3POV - chains A and D of the 3 polymer chains in the assembly; structure by X-ray diffraction, 2.50 A resolution.

== Chain A ==
Protein: Orf 37
Source organism: Human herpesvirus 8 type M
UniProtKB: P88925 (P88925_HHV8); residue numbers follow UniProt; this construct covers 1-486
Chain sequence (488 residues; numbered -1 to 486; the number before each row is that of its first residue; numbers below 1 keep their minus sign (Gly-1 is residue -1)):
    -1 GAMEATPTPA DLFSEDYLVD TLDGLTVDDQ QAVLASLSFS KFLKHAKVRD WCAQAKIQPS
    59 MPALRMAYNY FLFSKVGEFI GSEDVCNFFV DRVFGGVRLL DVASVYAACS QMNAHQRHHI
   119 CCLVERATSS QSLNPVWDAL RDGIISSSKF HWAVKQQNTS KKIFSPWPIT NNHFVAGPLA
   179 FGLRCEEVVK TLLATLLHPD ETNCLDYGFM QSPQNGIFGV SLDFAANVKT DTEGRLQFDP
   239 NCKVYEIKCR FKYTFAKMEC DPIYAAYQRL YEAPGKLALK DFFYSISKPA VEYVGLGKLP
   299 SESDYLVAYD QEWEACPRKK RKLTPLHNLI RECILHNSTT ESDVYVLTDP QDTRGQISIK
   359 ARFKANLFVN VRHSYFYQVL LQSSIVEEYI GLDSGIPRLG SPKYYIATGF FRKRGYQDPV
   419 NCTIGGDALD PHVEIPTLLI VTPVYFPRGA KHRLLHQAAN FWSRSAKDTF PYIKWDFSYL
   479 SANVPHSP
Unresolved in the structure: -1 to 3, 156-159, 165-177, 229-235, 390-398, 482-486
Construct notes: expression tag (-1 to 0)
Metal / ion sites: Mg2+: Asp221, Glu244, Ile245
What the authors report for this chain:
  - binding site for the 19-nt DNA strand: Lys246, Phe249, Lys250, Arg319, Lys320, Tyr373
  - binding site for the 19-nt DNA strand (chain D): Leu297, Glu300, Lys318, Arg319, Arg370
  - Mg2+ coordination: Asp221, Glu244, Cys247
  - catalytic residues: Asp221, Glu244 (citing earlier work)
  - catalytic residues: Lys246 (proposed by the authors, not directly observed)
  - mutagenesis - D221S, E244S: unchanged binding to DNA
  - conformationally variable residues (order/disorder transition): Pro315 to Lys318
  - mutagenesis - A61T, P176S, V369I, D474N, Y477*: unchanged catalytic activity (RNase and DNase assays)
  - binding site for formate: Ser144, Ser145, Ser219
  - mutagenesis - D221S, E244S: abolished catalytic activity (DNase activity)
  - mutagenesis - D474N, Y477*: unchanged catalytic activity (RNase and DNase activities)

== Chain D ==
Molecule: 19-nt DNA strand
Sequence (19 nucleotides; numbered 21 to 39; the number before each row is that of its first residue):
    21 GGTCGACTAG GAGGATCCC

== How chain A and chain D interact ==
Pairs across the interface (11; chain A residue first):
  Lys153(A) - DG34(D)  salt bridge to the phosphate
  Ser299(A) - DA32(D)  phosphate contact
  Ser299(A) - DG33(D)  phosphate contact
  Glu300(A) - DG33(D)  hydrogen bond to the phosphate
  Arg316(A) - DG31(D)  phosphate contact
  Lys317(A) - DG31(D)  sugar contact
  Lys317(A) - DA32(D)  phosphate contact
  Lys318(A) - DA32(D)  salt bridge to the phosphate
  Arg319(A) - DG31(D)  base contact
  Arg319(A) - DA32(D)  hydrogen bond to the phosphate
  Arg370(A) - DG33(D)  salt bridge to the phosphate
Also at the interface, not in a pair above, chain A (11 interface residues in all): Glu290, Leu297, Ser301

== Summary ==
The interface between chain A and chain D involves 11 residues on one side and 4 on the other, with 2 hydrogen
bonds and 3 salt bridges. Among the polar pairs are Glu300(A)-DG33(D), Arg319(A)-DA32(D) and
Lys153(A)-DG34(D). The paper reports catalytic residues Asp221(A), Glu244(A) and Lys246(A); D221S and E244S of
chain A abolish catalytic activity (DNase activity); 7 substitutions were tested in all.
Chain A is Orf 37 (Human herpesvirus 8 type M) and chain D is a 19-nt DNA strand; the structure, Crystal
structure of a SOX-DNA complex, was determined by X-ray diffraction.
